PDB entry 6ZLH | X-ray diffraction, 2.80 A resolution | chains A and B of the 3 polymer chains in the assembly

# Chain A (and B)
Molecule: Proton/glutamate symporter, SDF family
Organism: Thermococcus kodakarensis (strain ATCC BAA-918 / JCM 12380 / KOD1)
Notes: chain B of this document is another copy of the same molecule, construct and numbering; everything in this record applies to it too
UniProtKB: Q5JID0 (Q5JID0_THEKO); numbering as in UniProt (aligned over 1-430)
Sequence (438 residues; numbered 1 to 438; the number before each row is that of its first residue):
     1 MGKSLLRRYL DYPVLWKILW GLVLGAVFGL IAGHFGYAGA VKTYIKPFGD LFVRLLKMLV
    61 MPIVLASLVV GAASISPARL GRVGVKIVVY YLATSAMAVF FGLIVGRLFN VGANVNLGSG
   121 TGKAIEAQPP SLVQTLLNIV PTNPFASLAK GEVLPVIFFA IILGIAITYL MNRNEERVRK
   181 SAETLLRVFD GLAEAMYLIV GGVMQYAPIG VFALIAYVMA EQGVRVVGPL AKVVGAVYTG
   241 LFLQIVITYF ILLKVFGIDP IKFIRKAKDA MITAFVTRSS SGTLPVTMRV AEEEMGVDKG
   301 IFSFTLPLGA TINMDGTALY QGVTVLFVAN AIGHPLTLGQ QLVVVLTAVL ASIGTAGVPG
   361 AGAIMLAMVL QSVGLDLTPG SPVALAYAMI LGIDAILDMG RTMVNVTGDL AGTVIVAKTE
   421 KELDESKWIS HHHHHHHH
Unresolved in the structure: 1-7, 432-438 (chain B: 1-7, 431-438)
Sequence notes: expression tag (431-438)
Ion coordination: Na+ site 1: Tyr91, Thr94, Ser95, Asn313, Asp315; Na+ site 2: Gly309, Asn313, Asn405, Asp409
Residues lining bound ligands: QM5 ((2S,3S)-2-azanyl-3-[[4-[2-(4-methoxyphenyl)hydrazinyl]phenyl]methoxy]butanedioic acid): Arg278, Ser279, Ser280, Met314, Thr317, Val358, Pro359, Gly360, Ala361, Gly362, Asp398, Arg401, Thr402, Asn405
Reported in the primary citation:
  - binding site for QM5: Gly360

# How chain A and chain B interact
Contacting residue pairs (50; chain A residue first):
  Val133(A) with Pro47(B), hydrophobic
  Leu137(A) with Pro47(B); Asp50(B); Leu51(B), hydrophobic; Arg54(B), hydrogen bond (backbone-side chain)
  Asn138(A) with Arg54(B), hydrogen bond
  Val140(A) with Leu51(B), hydrophobic; Arg54(B), hydrogen bond (backbone-side chain); Leu55(B)
  Pro141(A) with Arg54(B); Met58(B)
  Thr142(A) with Arg54(B); Lys57(B); Met58(B)
  Asn143(A) with Met61(B); Leu148(B), hydrogen bond (side chain-backbone); Ala149(B), hydrogen bond (side chain-backbone); Gly151(B)
  Pro144(A) with Met58(B)
  Phe145(A) with Met61(B), hydrophobic; Pro62(B); Leu148(B), hydrophobic
  Ala146(A) with Ala149(B)
  Phe158(A) with Leu55(B), hydrophobic; Met58(B), hydrophobic
  Phe159(A) with Met196(B), hydrophobic
  Ile162(A) with Ile199(B), hydrophobic
  Leu163(A) with Ala195(B), hydrophobic; Met196(B), hydrophobic
  Ala166(A) with Ala195(B), hydrophobic; Leu198(B); Ile199(B), hydrophobic
  Tyr169(A) with Leu198(B), hydrophobic
  Leu170(A) with Glu194(B); Ala195(B); Leu198(B), hydrophobic
  Arg173(A) with Leu198(B)
  Arg177(A) with Asp190(B), salt bridge; Glu194(B), salt bridge
  Lys180(A) with Arg187(B)
  Ser181(A) with Arg187(B); Asp190(B), hydrogen bond; Gly191(B)
  Thr184(A) with Thr184(B); Arg187(B), hydrogen bond; Val188(B)
  Leu185(A) with Val188(B), hydrophobic; Gly191(B); Leu192(B)
  Val188(A) with Val188(B), hydrophobic
Also at the interface, not in a pair above, chain A (27 interface residues in all): Gln134, Val178, Ala182
Also at the interface, not in a pair above, chain B (24 interface residues in all): Lys150

# In short
27 residues of chain A face 24 of chain B across their interface; the contacts include 7 hydrogen bonds and 2
salt bridges. Among the polar pairs are Arg177(A)-Asp190(B), Arg177(A)-Glu194(B) and Leu137(A)-Arg54(B). Chain
A binds compound QM5. Tyr91(A), Thr94(A), Ser95(A), Asn313(A) and Asp315(A) coordinate Na+ site 1. The paper
reports a binding site for QM5 at Gly360(A).
Both chains are Proton/glutamate symporter, SDF family (Thermococcus kodakarensis (strain ATCC BAA-918 / JCM
12380 / KOD1)). Entry 6ZLH (the structure of glutamate transporter homologue GltTk in complex with the photo
switchable compound (trans)) was determined by X-ray diffraction together with 6ZGB and 6ZL4 from the same
study.
